6E15 - chains F and G of the 5 polymer chains in the assembly; structure by electron microscopy, 5.10 A resolution (low resolution: residue-level contacts below are approximate; hydrogen-bond / salt-bridge calls are withheld).

== Chain F ==
Protein: Protein FimF
Organism: Escherichia coli
UniProtKB: P08189 (FIMF_ECOLI); residues 0-154 here correspond to UniProt positions 22-176 (UniProt number = residue number + 22)
Chain sequence (156 residues; numbered -1 to 154; the number before each row is that of its first residue; numbers below 1 keep their minus sign (Met-1 is residue -1)):
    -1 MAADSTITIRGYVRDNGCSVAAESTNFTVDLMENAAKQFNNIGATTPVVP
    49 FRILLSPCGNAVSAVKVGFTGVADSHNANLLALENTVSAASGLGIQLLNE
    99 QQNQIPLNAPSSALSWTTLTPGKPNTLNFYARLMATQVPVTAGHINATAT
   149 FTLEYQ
Disordered / not traced: -1 to 0
Sequence notes: initiating methionine (-1)
UniProt features mapped onto this chain:
  - site: Tyr153 (Required for stability and transport)
Disulfides: Cys16-Cys56

== Chain G ==
Protein: Protein FimG
Organism: Escherichia coli
UniProtKB: P08190 (FIMG_ECOLI); residues -12 to 144 here correspond to UniProt positions 11-167 (UniProt number = residue number + 23)
Chain sequence (158 residues; row label = number of the first residue in the row; numbers below 1 keep their minus sign (Met-13 is residue -13)):
   -13 MAAILALASATIQAADVTITVNGKVVAKPCTVSTTNATVDLGDLYSFSLM
    37 SAGAASAWHDVALELTNCPVGTSRVTASFSGAADSTGYYKNQGTAQNIQL
    87 ELQDDSGNTLNTGATKTVQVDDSSQSAHFPLQVRALTVNGGATQGTIQAV
   137 ISITYTYS
Disordered / not traced: -13 to 0
Sequence notes: initiating methionine (-13)
UniProt features mapped onto this chain:
  - site: Tyr143 (Required for stability and transport)
Disulfides: Cys16-Cys54

== Interface between chain F and chain G ==
Pairs across the interface - 60 pairs, chain F then chain G:
  Ala1(F) - Ser138(G)
  Ala1(F) - Ile139(G)
  Ala1(F) - Thr140(G)
  Asp2(F) - Thr21(G)
  Asp2(F) - Ile139(G)
  Asp2(F) - Thr140(G)
  Asp2(F) - Tyr141(G)
  Ser3(F) - Thr20(G)
  Ser3(F) - Thr21(G)
  Ser3(F) - Ile137(G)
  Ser3(F) - Ser138(G)
  Ser3(F) - Ile139(G)
  Ser3(F) - Tyr141(G)
  Thr4(F) - Thr21(G)
  Thr4(F) - Asn22(G)
  Thr4(F) - Ala23(G)
  Thr4(F) - Ile137(G)
  Ile5(F) - Ala23(G)
  Ile5(F) - Ala135(G)
  Ile5(F) - Val136(G)
  Ile5(F) - Ile137(G)
  Ile5(F) - Ile139(G)
  Thr6(F) - Ala23(G)
  Thr6(F) - Thr24(G)
  Thr6(F) - Val25(G)
  Thr6(F) - Ala135(G)
  Thr6(F) - Val136(G)
  Ile7(F) - Val25(G)
  Ile7(F) - Val119(G)
  Ile7(F) - Ile133(G)
  Ile7(F) - Gln134(G)
  Ile7(F) - Ala135(G)
  Arg8(F) - Asp26(G)
  Arg8(F) - Ile133(G)
  Arg8(F) - Gln134(G)
  Gly9(F) - Asp26(G)
  Gly9(F) - Asp29(G)
  Gly9(F) - Thr132(G)
  Gly9(F) - Ile133(G)
  Tyr10(F) - Asp29(G)
  Tyr10(F) - Gly131(G)
  Tyr10(F) - Thr132(G)
  Tyr10(F) - Ile133(G)
  Val11(F) - Leu30(G)
  Val11(F) - Ala81(G)
  Val11(F) - Thr129(G)
  Val11(F) - Gln130(G)
  Val11(F) - Gly131(G)
  Arg12(F) - Asp29(G)
  Arg12(F) - Leu30(G)
  Arg12(F) - Tyr31(G)
  Arg12(F) - Gln130(G)
  Asp13(F) - Tyr31(G)
  Asp13(F) - Gln130(G)
  Asn14(F) - Tyr31(G)
  Asn14(F) - Phe33(G)
  Ser17(F) - Phe33(G)
  Pro55(F) - Phe33(G)
  Pro55(F) - Met36(G)
  Asn58(F) - Ala128(G)
Also at the interface, not in a pair above, chain G (32 interface residues in all): Leu27, Gly28, Ser32, Leu86

== Summary ==
17 residues of chain F face 32 of chain G across their interface.
Here chain F is Protein FimF and chain G is Protein FimG, both from Escherichia coli. Entry 6E15 (Handover
mechanism of the growing pilus by the bacterial outer membrane usher FimD) was determined by electron
microscopy, deposited together with 6E14.
